3AFA - chains G and I of the 10 polymer chains in the assembly; structure by X-ray diffraction, 2.50 A resolution.

== Chain G ==
Molecule: Histone H2A type 1-B/E
From: Homo sapiens
Reference sequence: P04908 (H2A1B_HUMAN); residues 0-129 here correspond to UniProt positions 1-130 (UniProt number = residue number + 1)
Chain sequence (133 residues; each row starts with the number of its first residue; numbers below 1 keep their minus sign (Gly-3 is residue -3)):
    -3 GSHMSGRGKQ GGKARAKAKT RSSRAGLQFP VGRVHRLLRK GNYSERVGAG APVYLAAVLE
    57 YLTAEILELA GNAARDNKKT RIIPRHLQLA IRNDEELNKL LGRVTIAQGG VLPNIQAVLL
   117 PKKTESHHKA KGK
Not modelled in the structure: -3 to 14, 119-129
Differences from the reference sequence: expression tag (-3 to -1)
Curated features (UniProtKB/Swiss-Prot):
  - modified residue: Ser1 (N-acetylserine), Arg3 (Citrulline), Lys5 (N6-(2-hydroxyisobutyryl)lysine), Lys9 (N6-(2-hydroxyisobutyryl)lysine), Lys13 (N6-(beta-hydroxybutyryl)lysine), Lys36 (N6-(2-hydroxyisobutyryl)lysine), Lys74 (N6-(2-hydroxyisobutyryl)lysine), Lys75 (N6-(2-hydroxyisobutyryl)lysine), Lys95 (N6-(2-hydroxyisobutyryl)lysine), Gln104 (N5-methylglutamine), Lys118 (N6-(2-hydroxyisobutyryl)lysine), Lys119 (N6-crotonyllysine), Thr120 (Phosphothreonine), Lys125 (N6-crotonyllysine)
  - cross-link (Glycyl lysine isopeptide (Lys-Gly)): Lys13 (interchain with G-Cter in ubiquitin), Lys15 (interchain with G-Cter in ubiquitin), Lys119 (interchain with G-Cter in ubiquitin)

== Chain I ==
Molecule: 146-nt DNA strand
Sequence (146 nucleotides; each row starts with the number of its first residue):
     1 ATCAATATCC ACCTGCAGAT TCTACCAAAA GTGTATTTGG AAACTGCTCC ATCAAAAGGC
    61 ATGTTCAGCT GAATTCAGCT GAACATGCCT TTTGATGGAG CAGTTTCCAA ATACACTTTT
   121 GGTAGAATCT GCAGGTGGAT ATTGAT
Metal / ion sites: Mn2+ near DG121 (its only coordinating residue here)

== Chain G / chain I interface ==
Residue-residue contacts - 15 pairs, chain G then chain I:
  Lys15(G) with DT119(I), salt bridge to the phosphate
  Arg29(G) with DG121(I), hydrogen bond to the phosphate; DG122(I), salt bridge to the phosphate
  Arg42(G) with DA111(I), hydrogen bond to the sugar; DT112(I), phosphate contact
  Val43(G) with DA111(I), sugar contact; DT112(I), hydrogen bond to the phosphate
  Gly44(G) with DA111(I), phosphate contact
  Ala45(G) with DA111(I), hydrogen bond to the phosphate
  Lys75(G) with DG131(I), phosphate contact; DC132(I), salt bridge to the phosphate
  Thr76(G) with DT130(I), sugar contact; DG131(I), hydrogen bond to the phosphate
  Arg77(G) with DT130(I), hydrogen bond to the sugar; DG131(I), hydrogen bond to the phosphate
Also at the interface, not in a pair above, chain G (11 interface residues in all): Thr16, Glu41
Also at the interface, not in a pair above, chain I (9 interface residues in all): DT120

== In short ==
The interface between chain G and chain I involves 11 residues on one side and 9 on the other, with 7 hydrogen
bonds and 3 salt bridges. Polar contacts include Arg42(G)-DA111(I), Arg77(G)-DT130(I) and Arg29(G)-DG121(I).
Here chain G is Histone H2A type 1-B/E (Homo sapiens) and chain I is a 146-nt DNA strand. Entry 3AFA (The
human nucleosome structure) was determined by X-ray diffraction (same publication as 3A6N).
